Entry 5GSN (X-ray diffraction, 2.20 A resolution); this record covers chain A.

Chain A:
Molecule: Flavin-containing monooxygenase
Source organism: Roseovarius nubinhibens (strain ATCC BAA-591 / DSM 15170 / ISM)
Reference sequence: A3SLM3 (A3SLM3_ROSNI); residues 1-447 here = UniProt positions 1-447
Amino-acid sequence (453 residues; numbered 1 to 453; the number before each row is that of its first residue):
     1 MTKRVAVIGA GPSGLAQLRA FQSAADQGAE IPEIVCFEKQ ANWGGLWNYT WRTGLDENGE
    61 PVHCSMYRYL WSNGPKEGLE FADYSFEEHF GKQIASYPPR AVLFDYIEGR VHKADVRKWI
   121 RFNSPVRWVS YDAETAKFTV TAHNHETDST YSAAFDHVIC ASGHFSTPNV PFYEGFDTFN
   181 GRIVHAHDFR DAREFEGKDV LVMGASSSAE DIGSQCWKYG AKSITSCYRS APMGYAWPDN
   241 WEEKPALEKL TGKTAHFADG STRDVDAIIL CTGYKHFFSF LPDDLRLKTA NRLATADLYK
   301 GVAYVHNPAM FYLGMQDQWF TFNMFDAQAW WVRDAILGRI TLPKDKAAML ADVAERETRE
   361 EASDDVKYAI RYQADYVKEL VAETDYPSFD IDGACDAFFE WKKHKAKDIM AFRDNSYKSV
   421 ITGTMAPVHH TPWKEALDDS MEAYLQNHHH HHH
Disordered / not traced: 1, 447-453
Construct notes: engineered mutation A153 (Glu in A3SLM3), A154 (Asp in A3SLM3), S207 (Tyr in A3SLM3); expression tag (448-453)
Residues lining bound ligands:
  - FAD (flavin-adenine dinucleotide): I8, G9, A10, G11, P12, S13, G14, F37, E38, K39, Q40, G44, G45, L46, W47, H63, S65, M66, L70, W71, S72, N73, L79, S124, P125, V126, A161, S162, G163, F165, F280, G314, Q318, T321, F322, F325
  - 1-methyl-1,3-dihydro-2H-imidazole-2-thione (MMZ): Y67, N73, S207, S208, D211
  - NADP (NAP; NADP nicotinamide-adenine-dinucleotide phosphate): N73, G74, F165, N169, P171, Y173, M203, G204, A205, S206, S207, S208, R229, S230, C271, T272, G273, Y274, N291, D317, Q318, W319, W401
What the authors report for this chain:
  - binding site for NADP: D317
  - mutagenesis - D317A: decreased catalytic activity

Summary:
Bound to chain A: NADP, flavin-adenine dinucleotide and 1-methyl-1,3-dihydro-2H-imidazole-2-thione. The paper
reports a binding site for NADP at D317; D317A reduces catalytic activity.
Chain A is Flavin-containing monooxygenase (Roseovarius nubinhibens (strain ATCC BAA-591 / DSM 15170 / ISM));
the structure, Tmm in complex with methimazole, was determined by X-ray diffraction (same publication as 5IPY,
5IQ1 and 5IQ4).
